8Z3Q - chains A and R of the 5 polymer chains in the assembly; structure by electron microscopy, 2.76 A resolution.

# Chain A
Name: Guanine nucleotide-binding protein G(s) subunit alpha isoforms short
Source organism: Homo sapiens
Amino-acid sequence (361 residues; numbered 1 to 394; 33 numbers in that range are skipped by the numbering (no residue carries them; nothing is unmodelled there); the number before each row is that of its first residue):
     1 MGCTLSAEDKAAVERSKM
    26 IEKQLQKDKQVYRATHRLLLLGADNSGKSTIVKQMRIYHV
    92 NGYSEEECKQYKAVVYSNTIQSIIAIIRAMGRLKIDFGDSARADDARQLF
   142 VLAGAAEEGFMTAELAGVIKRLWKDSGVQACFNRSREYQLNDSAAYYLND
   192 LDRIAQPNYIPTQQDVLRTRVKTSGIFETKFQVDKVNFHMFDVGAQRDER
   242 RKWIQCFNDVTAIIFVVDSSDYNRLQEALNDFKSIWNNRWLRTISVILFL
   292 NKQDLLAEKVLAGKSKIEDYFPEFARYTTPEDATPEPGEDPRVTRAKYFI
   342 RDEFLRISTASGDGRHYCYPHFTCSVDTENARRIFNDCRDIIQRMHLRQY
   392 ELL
Disordered / not traced: 1-3, 92-211

# Chain R
Name: G-protein coupled receptor 4
Source organism: Homo sapiens
UniProt: P46093 (GPR4_HUMAN); residues 1-362 here = UniProt positions 1-362
Amino-acid sequence (362 residues; numbered 1 to 362; the number before each row is that of its first residue):
     1 MGNHTWEGCHVDSRVDHLFPPSLYIFVIGVGLPTNCLALWAAYRQVQQRN
    51 ELGVYLMNLSIADLLYICTLPLWVDYFLHHDNWIHGPGSCKLFGFIFYTN
   101 IYISIAFLCCISVDRYLAVAHPLRFARLRRVKTAVAVSSVVWATELGANS
   151 APLFHDELFRDRYNHTFCFEKFPMEGWVAWMNLYRVFVGFLFPWALMLLS
   201 YRGILRAVRGSVSTERQEKAKIKRLALSLIAIVLVCFAPYHVLLLSRSAI
   251 YLGRPWDCGFEERVFSAYHSSLAFTSLNCVADPILYCLVNEGARSDVAKA
   301 LHNLLRFLASDKPQEMANASLTLETPLTSKRNSTAKAMTGSWAATPPSQG
   351 DQVQLKMLPPAQ
Disordered / not traced: 1-14, 81-83, 155-169, 254-261, 305-362
UniProt features mapped onto this chain:
  - region: Glu157 to Phe172 (Extracellular loop 2 (ECL2))
  - site: Glu145 (Required for activation), His155 (Proton sensing), His165 (Proton sensing), His269 (Proton sensing)
  - glycosylation (N-linked (GlcNAc...) asparagine): Asn3, Asn164

# Chain A / chain R interface
Pairs across the interface (38; chain A residue first):
  Gln35(A) - Arg130(R)
  Arg38(A) - Ala126(R)  hydrogen bond (side chain-backbone)
  Arg38(A) - Arg129(R)
  His41(A) - Leu123(R)
  Asp225(A) - Arg124(R)  hydrogen bond (backbone-side chain)
  Lys226(A) - Arg124(R)
  Val227(A) - Leu123(R)
  Tyr358(A) - Ser213(R)
  Tyr360(A) - Val212(R)  hydrophobic
  Tyr360(A) - Ser213(R)  hydrogen bond
  Phe376(A) - Leu123(R)  hydrophobic
  Arg380(A) - Leu123(R)
  Asp381(A) - Ser211(R)
  Asp381(A) - Val212(R)
  Asp381(A) - Ser213(R)  hydrogen bond
  Ile383(A) - Pro122(R)  hydrophobic
  Ile383(A) - Leu123(R)  hydrophobic
  Gln384(A) - Val119(R)
  Gln384(A) - Ala207(R)
  Gln384(A) - Ser211(R)
  Arg385(A) - Ser213(R)
  Arg385(A) - Thr214(R)
  Arg385(A) - Glu218(R)  salt bridge
  His387(A) - Ala118(R)  hydrogen bond (side chain-backbone)
  His387(A) - Arg129(R)
  Leu388(A) - Val119(R)  hydrophobic
  Gln390(A) - Asn50(R)
  Tyr391(A) - Glu51(R)
  Tyr391(A) - Asp114(R)
  Tyr391(A) - Arg115(R)  hydrogen bond (backbone-side chain)
  Tyr391(A) - Ala118(R)  hydrophobic
  Tyr391(A) - Arg129(R)
  Glu392(A) - Gln45(R)  hydrogen bond
  Glu392(A) - Arg115(R)  hydrogen bond (backbone-side chain)
  Glu392(A) - Tyr286(R)
  Glu392(A) - Asn290(R)  hydrogen bond
  Leu393(A) - Val119(R)  hydrophobic
  Leu393(A) - Ile222(R)
Interface residues without a listed pair, chain A (22 interface residues in all): Cys379, Leu394
Interface residues without a listed pair, chain R (26 interface residues in all): Leu52, Ile204, Val208, Leu225

# Summary
22 residues of chain A and 26 residues of chain R are in contact; the contacts include 9 hydrogen bonds and 1
salt bridge. Polar pairs include Arg385(A)-Glu218(R), Arg38(A)-Ala126(R) and Asp225(A)-Arg124(R).
Chain A is Guanine nucleotide-binding protein G(s) subunit alpha isoforms short and chain R is G-protein
coupled receptor 4, both from Homo sapiens; the structure, Cryo-EM structure of the hGPR4-Gs complex in pH7.6,
was determined by electron microscopy.
